8ZP9 - chains K and M of the 9 polymer chains in the assembly; structure by electron microscopy, 2.80 A resolution.

# Chain K
Protein: CRISPR system Cascade subunit CasC
Organism: Candidatus Cloacimonetes bacterium ADurb.Bin088
UniProt: A0A1V6F8B5 (A0A1V6F8B5_9BACT); numbering as in UniProt (aligned over 1-378)
Chain sequence (378 residues; row label = number of the first residue in the row):
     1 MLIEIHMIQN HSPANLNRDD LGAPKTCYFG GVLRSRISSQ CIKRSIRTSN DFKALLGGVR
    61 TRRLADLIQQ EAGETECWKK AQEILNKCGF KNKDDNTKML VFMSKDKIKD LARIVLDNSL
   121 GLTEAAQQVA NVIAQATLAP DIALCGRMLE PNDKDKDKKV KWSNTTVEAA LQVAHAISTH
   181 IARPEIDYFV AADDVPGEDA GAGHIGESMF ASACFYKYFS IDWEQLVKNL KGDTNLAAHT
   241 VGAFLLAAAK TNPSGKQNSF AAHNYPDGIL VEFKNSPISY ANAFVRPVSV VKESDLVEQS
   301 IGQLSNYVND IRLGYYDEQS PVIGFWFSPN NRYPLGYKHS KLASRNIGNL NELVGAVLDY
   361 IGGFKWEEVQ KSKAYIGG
Disordered / not traced: 185-207, 257-262, 374-378

# Chain M
Molecule: 60-nt DNA strand
Sequence (60 nucleotides; each row starts with the number of its first residue):
     1 CGGAGAGCTT GACATGTGTG CTAAGCGCAC CTAATTTCCT GACGGCAATC CTTACCAGCT
Disordered / not traced: 1-19, 53-60

# Interface between chain K and chain M
Contacting residue pairs (14):
  Arg62(K) with DT22(M), salt bridge to the phosphate
  Lys98(K) with DT22(M), phosphate contact; DA23(M), phosphate contact
  Met148(K) with DA23(M), base contact; DA24(M), base contact
  Glu150(K) with DA23(M), sugar contact; DA24(M), base contact
  Pro151(K) with DA23(M), phosphate contact; DA24(M), sugar contact
  Asn152(K) with DA23(M), hydrogen bond to the phosphate; DA24(M), phosphate contact
  Asp153(K) with DA24(M), hydrogen bond to the phosphate; DG25(M), phosphate contact
  Lys154(K) with DA24(M), salt bridge to the phosphate
Other interface residues (no listed pair), chain M (5 interface residues in all): DC21

# Overview
The interface between chain K and chain M involves 8 residues on one side and 5 on the other; the contacts
include 2 hydrogen bonds and 2 salt bridges. Among the polar pairs are Asn152(K)-DA23(M), Asp153(K)-DA24(M)
and Arg62(K)-DT22(M).
Here chain K is CRISPR system Cascade subunit CasC (Candidatus Cloacimonetes bacterium ADurb.Bin088) and chain
M is a 60-nt DNA strand. Entry 8ZP9 (Cryo-EM structure of Cas5-HNH Cascade bound with sDNA, Conf2) was
determined by electron microscopy, deposited together with 8ZM3, 8ZOL, 9JXS and 8ZP7.
